PDB entry 4BBL | electron microscopy, 18.00 A resolution (very low resolution: no residue pairs are listed; an interface is given only as per-side residue counts) | chains B and Y of the 26 polymer chains in the assembly

Chain B:
Protein: Nucleoprotein
Organism: Influenza A virus
Reference sequence: P15682 (NCAP_I33A0); residues 8-498 here = UniProt positions 8-498
Sequence (499 residues; row label = number of the first residue in the row):
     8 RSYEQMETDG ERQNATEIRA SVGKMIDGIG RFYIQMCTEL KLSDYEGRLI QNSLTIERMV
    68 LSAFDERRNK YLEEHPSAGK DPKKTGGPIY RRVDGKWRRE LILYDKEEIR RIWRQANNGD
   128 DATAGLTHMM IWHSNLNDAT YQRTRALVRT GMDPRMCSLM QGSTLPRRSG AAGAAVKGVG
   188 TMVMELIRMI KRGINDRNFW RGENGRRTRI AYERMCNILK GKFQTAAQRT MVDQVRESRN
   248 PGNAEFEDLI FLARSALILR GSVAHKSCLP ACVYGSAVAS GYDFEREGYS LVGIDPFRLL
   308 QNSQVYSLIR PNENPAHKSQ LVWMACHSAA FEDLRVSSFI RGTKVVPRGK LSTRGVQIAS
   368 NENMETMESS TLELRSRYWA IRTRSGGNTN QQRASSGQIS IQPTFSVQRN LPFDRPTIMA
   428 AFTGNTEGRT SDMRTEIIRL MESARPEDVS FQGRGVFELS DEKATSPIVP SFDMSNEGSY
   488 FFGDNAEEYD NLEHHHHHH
Disordered / not traced: 8-20, 73-91, 203-212, 397-437, 490-506
Construct notes: expression tag (499-506); conflict Asp-34 (Gly in P15682), Arg-105 (Met in P15682), Thr-237 (Ala in P15682), Ser-283 (Pro in P15682), Thr-472 (Ala in P15682)
Swiss-Prot annotation at these positions:
  - motif: Lys-198 to Arg-216 (Bipartite nuclear localization signal)

Chain Y:
Molecule: 308-nt RNA strand
Organism: Influenza A virus
Sequence (308 nucleotides; row label = number of the first residue in the row):
     1 UUUUUUUUUU UUUUUUUUUU UUUUUUUUUU UUUUUUUUUU UUUUUUUUUU UUUUUUUUUU
    61 UUUUUUUUUU UUUUUUUUUU UUUUUUUUUU UUUUUUUUUU UUUUUUUUUU UUUUUUUUUU
   121 UUUUUUUUUU UUUUUUUUUU UUUUUUUUUU UUUUUUUUUU UUUUUUUUUU UUUUUUUUUU
   181 UUUUUUUUUU UUUUUUUUUU UUUUUUUUUU UUUUUUUUUU UUUUUUUUUU UUUUUUUUUU
   241 UUUUUUUUUU UUUUUUUUUU UUUUUUUUUU UUUUUUUUUU UUUUUUUUUU UUUUUUUUUU
   301 UUUUUUUU

How chain B and chain Y interact:
At this resolution (18 A) residue pairs are not listed: 19 residues of chain B and 16 of chain Y lie at the interface.

Overview:
Chain B and chain Y form an interface of 19 and 16 residues respectively.
Chain B is Nucleoprotein and chain Y is a 308-nt RNA strand, both from Influenza A virus; the structure,
Cryo-electron microscopy reconstruction of the helical part of influenza A virus ribonucleoprotein isolated
from virions, was determined by electron microscopy.
